Entry 9FI8 (electron microscopy, 3.60 A resolution); this record covers chains HT and hR of the 28 polymer chains in the assembly.

[Chain HT]
Name: mS33/mS27
From: Toxoplasma gondii
UniProtKB: A0A125YG13 (A0A125YG13_TOXGM); residues 1-405 here correspond to UniProt positions 2-406 (UniProt number = residue number + 1)
Amino-acid sequence (405 residues; numbered 1 to 405; the number before each row is that of its first residue):
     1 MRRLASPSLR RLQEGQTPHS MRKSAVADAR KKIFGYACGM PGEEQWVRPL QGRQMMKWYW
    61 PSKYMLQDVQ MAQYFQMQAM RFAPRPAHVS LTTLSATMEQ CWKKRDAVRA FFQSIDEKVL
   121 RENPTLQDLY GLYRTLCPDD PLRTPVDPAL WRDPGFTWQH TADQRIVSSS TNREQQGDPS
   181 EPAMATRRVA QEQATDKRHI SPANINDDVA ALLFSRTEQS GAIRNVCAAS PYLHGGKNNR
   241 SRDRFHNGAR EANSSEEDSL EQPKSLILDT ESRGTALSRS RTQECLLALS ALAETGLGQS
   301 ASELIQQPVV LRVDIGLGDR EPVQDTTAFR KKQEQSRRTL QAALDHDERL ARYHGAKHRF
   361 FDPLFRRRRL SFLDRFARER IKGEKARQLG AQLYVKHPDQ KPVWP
Not modelled in the structure: 165-288

[Chain hR]
Molecule: Rna19-ssu
From: Toxoplasma gondii
Sequence (27 nucleotides; numbered 6 to 32; the number before each row is that of its first residue):
     6 UAUUGUGUUA GCAUGGUUUC GAGAACA

[How chain HT and chain hR interact]
Residue-residue contacts (12):
  Met56(HT) - U6(hR)  phosphate contact
  Ser62(HT) - U6(hR)  base contact
  Ser62(HT) - A7(hR)  phosphate contact
  Ser62(HT) - U8(hR)  hydrogen bond to the phosphate
  Lys63(HT) - U8(hR)  hydrogen bond to the phosphate
  Lys63(HT) - U9(hR)  salt bridge to the phosphate
  Tyr64(HT) - U8(hR)  sugar contact
  Tyr64(HT) - U9(hR)  hydrogen bond to the phosphate
  Met65(HT) - U6(hR)  base contact
  Phe365(HT) - U9(hR)  sugar contact
  Arg368(HT) - G10(hR)  salt bridge to the phosphate
  Pro405(HT) - U9(hR)  base contact
Other interface residues (no listed pair), chain HT (11 interface residues in all): Pro61, Leu393, Lys401

[In short]
The interface between chain HT and chain hR involves 11 residues on one side and 5 on the other, with 3
hydrogen bonds and 2 salt bridges. Polar pairs include Ser62(HT)-U8(hR), Lys63(HT)-U8(hR) and
Tyr64(HT)-U9(hR).
Here chain HT is mS33/mS27 and chain hR is Rna19-ssu, both from Toxoplasma gondii. Entry 9FI8 (SSU(head)
structure derived from the SSU sample of the mitoribosome from T. gondii) was determined by electron
microscopy together with 9FIA from the same study.
